3COG - chains A and C of the 4 polymer chains in the assembly; structure by X-ray diffraction, 2.00 A resolution.

== Chain A (and C) ==
Protein: Cystathionine gamma-lyase
Organism: Homo sapiens
Notes: EC 4.4.1.1; chain C of this document is another copy of the same molecule, construct and numbering; everything in this record applies to it too
UniProt: P32929 (CGL_HUMAN); numbering as in UniProt (aligned over 1-402)
Chain sequence (403 residues; row label = number of the first residue in the row; note: 1 number in that range is skipped by the numbering (no residue carries it; nothing is unmodelled there); numbers below 1 keep their minus sign (Ser-1 is residue -1)):
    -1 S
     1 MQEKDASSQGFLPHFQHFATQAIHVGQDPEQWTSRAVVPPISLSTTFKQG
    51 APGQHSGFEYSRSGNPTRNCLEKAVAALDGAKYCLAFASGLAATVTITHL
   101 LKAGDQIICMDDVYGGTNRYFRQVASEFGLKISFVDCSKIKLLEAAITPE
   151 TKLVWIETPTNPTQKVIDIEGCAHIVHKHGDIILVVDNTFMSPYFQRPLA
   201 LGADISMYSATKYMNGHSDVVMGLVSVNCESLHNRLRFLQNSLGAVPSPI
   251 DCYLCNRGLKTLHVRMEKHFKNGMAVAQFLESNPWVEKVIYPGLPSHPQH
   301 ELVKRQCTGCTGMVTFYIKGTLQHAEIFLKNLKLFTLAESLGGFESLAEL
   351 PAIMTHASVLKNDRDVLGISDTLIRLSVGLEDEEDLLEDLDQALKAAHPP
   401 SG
Disordered / not traced: -1, 1-9, 50-63, 400-402 (chain C: -1, 1-9, 55-56, 402)
Covalently attached groups: (2S)-2-aminopent-4-enoic acid (2AG) linked to Tyr114; pyridoxal phosphate (PLP) linked to Lys212
Sequence notes: expression tag (-1)
Small-molecule neighbours:
  - (2S)-2-aminopent-4-enoic acid (2AG): Arg119, Glu339, Thr355, Ser358
  - pyridoxal phosphate (PLP): Ser89, Gly90, Leu91, Thr117, Glu157, Asn161, Asp187, Thr189, Phe190, Met207, Ser209, Thr211, Val221, Met222, Leu341
UniProt features mapped onto this chain:
  - binding site (substrate): Arg62, Tyr114, Arg119, Glu339
  - modified residue: Lys212 (N6-(pyridoxal phosphate)lysine)
  - natural variant: Thr67 (T67I: In CSTNU), Gln240 (Q240E: In CSTNU)

== Chain A / chain C interface ==
Residue-residue contacts - 40 pairs, chain A then chain C:
  Pro29(A) - Lys48(C)
  Glu30(A) - Lys48(C)  salt bridge
  Gln31(A) - Thr33(C)  hydrogen bond (backbone-side chain)
  Thr33(A) - Gln31(C)  hydrogen bond (side chain-backbone)
  Thr33(A) - Thr33(C)
  Ser34(A) - Phe47(C)
  Ser34(A) - Phe58(C)
  Ser34(A) - Pro66(C)
  Arg35(A) - Phe47(C)
  Arg35(A) - Lys48(C)  hydrogen bond (backbone-backbone)
  Ala36(A) - Ser42(C)
  Ala36(A) - Ser44(C)
  Ala36(A) - Thr46(C)
  Ala36(A) - Phe47(C)  hydrophobic
  Val37(A) - Ser44(C)  hydrogen bond (backbone-side chain)
  Val37(A) - Thr46(C)  hydrogen bond (backbone-backbone)
  Val37(A) - Phe47(C)  hydrophobic
  Val37(A) - Lys48(C)
  Val38(A) - Ser44(C)  hydrogen bond (backbone-side chain)
  Pro40(A) - Pro40(C)  hydrophobic
  Pro40(A) - Ile41(C)
  Ile41(A) - Pro40(C)
  Ile41(A) - Ile41(C)  hydrogen bond (backbone-backbone)
  Ser42(A) - Pro40(C)
  Leu43(A) - Ile41(C)  hydrophobic
  Leu43(A) - Tyr253(C)
  Ser44(A) - Ala36(C)
  Ser44(A) - Val37(C)  hydrogen bond (side chain-backbone)
  Ser44(A) - Val38(C)  hydrogen bond (side chain-backbone)
  Thr46(A) - Ala36(C)
  Thr46(A) - Val37(C)  hydrogen bond (backbone-backbone)
  Phe47(A) - Ser34(C)
  Phe47(A) - Arg35(C)
  Phe47(A) - Ala36(C)  hydrophobic
  Phe47(A) - Val37(C)
  Lys48(A) - Pro29(C)
  Lys48(A) - Glu30(C)  salt bridge
  Lys48(A) - Arg35(C)  hydrogen bond (backbone-backbone)
  Lys48(A) - Val37(C)
  Tyr253(A) - Leu43(C)
Also at the interface, not in a pair above, chain A (20 interface residues in all): Trp32, Pro66
Also at the interface, not in a pair above, chain C (22 interface residues in all): Asp28, Trp32

== Overview ==
Chain A and chain C form an interface of 20 and 22 residues respectively; the contacts include 11 hydrogen
bonds and 2 salt bridges. Polar pairs include Glu30(A)-Lys48(C), Gln31(A)-Thr33(C) and Val37(A)-Ser44(C).
Covalently linked pyridoxal phosphate: at Lys212(A). Covalently linked (2S)-2-aminopent-4-enoic acid: at
Tyr114(A).
Both chains are Cystathionine gamma-lyase (Homo sapiens). Entry 3COG (Crystal structure of human cystathionase
(Cystathionine gamma lyase) in complex with DL-propargylglycine) was determined by X-ray diffraction (same
publication as 3ELP and 2NMP).
